PDB entry 4ZI3 | X-ray diffraction, 2.00 A resolution | chains C and D of the 4 polymer chains in the assembly

Chain C:
Name: Cilia- and flagella-associated protein 36
Organism: Mus musculus
Reference sequence: Q8C6E0 (CFA36_MOUSE); residue numbers follow UniProt; this construct covers 1-133
Sequence (135 residues; each row starts with the number of its first residue; numbers below 1 keep their minus sign (Gly-1 is residue -1)):
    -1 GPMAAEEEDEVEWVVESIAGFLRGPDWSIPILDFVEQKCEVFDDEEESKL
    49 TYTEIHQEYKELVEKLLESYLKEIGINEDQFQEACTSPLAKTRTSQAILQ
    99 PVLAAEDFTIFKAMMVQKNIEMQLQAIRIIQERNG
Disordered / not traced: -1 to 6, 130-133
Construct notes: expression tag (-1 to 0)
Swiss-Prot annotation at these positions:
  - modified residue: Ser85 (Phosphoserine)

Chain D:
Name: Cilia- and flagella-associated protein 36
Organism: Mus musculus
Reference sequence: Q8C6E0 (CFA36_MOUSE); numbering as in UniProt (aligned over 1-133)
Sequence (133 residues; numbered 1 to 133; the number before each row is that of its first residue):
     1 MAAEEEDEVEWVVESIAGFLRGPDWSIPILDFVEQKCEVFDDEEESKLTY
    51 TEIHQEYKELVEKLLESYLKEIGINEDQFQEACTSPLAKTRTSQAILQPV
   101 LAAEDFTIFKAMMVQKNIEMQLQAIRIIQERNG
Disordered / not traced: 1-2, 131-133
Swiss-Prot annotation at these positions:
  - modified residue: Ser85 (Phosphoserine)

How chain C and chain D interact:
Contacting residue pairs (22):
  Ser26(C) - Leu122(D)
  Ile27(C) - Arg126(D)
  Leu30(C) - Leu122(D)  hydrophobic
  Leu30(C) - Arg126(D)
  Asp31(C) - Arg126(D)  salt bridge
  Asp42(C) - Ser93(D)  hydrogen bond
  Asp42(C) - Ile96(D)
  Ser93(C) - Asp42(D)  hydrogen bond
  Ala95(C) - Gln115(D)
  Ala95(C) - Ile118(D)  hydrophobic
  Ile96(C) - Asp42(D)
  Ile118(C) - Ala95(D)  hydrophobic
  Glu119(C) - Lys116(D)  salt bridge
  Glu119(C) - Glu119(D)
  Leu122(C) - Ser26(D)
  Gln123(C) - Glu34(D)  hydrogen bond
  Ile125(C) - Ile27(D)  hydrophobic
  Arg126(C) - Ile27(D)
  Arg126(C) - Leu30(D)
  Arg126(C) - Asp31(D)  salt bridge
  Arg126(C) - Glu34(D)  salt bridge
  Gln129(C) - Ile27(D)
Also at the interface, not in a pair above, chain C (20 interface residues in all): Glu34, Gln94, Gln98, Val114, Gln115
Also at the interface, not in a pair above, chain D (19 interface residues in all): Pro23, Gln98, Ala111, Val114

Overview:
Chain C and chain D form an interface of 20 and 19 residues respectively, with 3 hydrogen bonds and 4 salt
bridges. Polar pairs include Asp31(C)-Arg126(D), Glu119(C)-Lys116(D) and Arg126(C)-Asp31(D).
Chain C is Cilia- and flagella-associated protein 36 and chain D is Cilia- and flagella-associated protein 36,
both from Mus musculus; the structure, BART-like domain of BARTL1/CCDC104 aa1-133 in complex with Arl3FL bound
to GppNHp in P1 21 1, was determined by X-ray diffraction, deposited together with 4ZI2.
